Entry 8RFM (X-ray diffraction, 2.70 A resolution); this record covers chains A and C of the 4 polymer chains in the assembly.

# Chain A (and C)
Protein: NAD(P)H dehydrogenase [quinone] 1
Organism: Homo sapiens
Notes: EC 1.6.5.2; chain C of this document is another copy of the same molecule, construct and numbering; everything in this record applies to it too
Reference sequence: P15559 (NQO1_HUMAN); residue numbers follow UniProt; this construct covers 1-274
Sequence (274 residues; row label = number of the first residue in the row):
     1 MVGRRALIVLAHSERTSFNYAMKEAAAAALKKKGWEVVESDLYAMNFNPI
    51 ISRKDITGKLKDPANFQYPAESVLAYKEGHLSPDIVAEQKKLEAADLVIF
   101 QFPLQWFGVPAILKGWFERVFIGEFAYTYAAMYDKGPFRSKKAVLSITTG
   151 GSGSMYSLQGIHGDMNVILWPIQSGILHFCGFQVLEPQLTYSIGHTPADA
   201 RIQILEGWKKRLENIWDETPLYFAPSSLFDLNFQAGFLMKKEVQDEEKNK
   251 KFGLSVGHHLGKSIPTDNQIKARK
Not modelled in the structure: 1-2, 274 (chain C: 1, 274)
Ligand contacts:
  - FAD (flavin-adenine dinucleotide), molecule 1: His-12, Thr-16, Ser-17, Phe-18, Asn-19, Ala-21, Pro-103, Leu-104, Gln-105, Trp-106, Phe-107, Thr-148, Thr-149, Gly-150, Gly-151, Tyr-156, Ile-193, Gly-194, Arg-201, Leu-205
  - FAD, molecule 2: Ile-51, Asn-65, Gln-67, Tyr-68, Pro-69, Glu-118
  - NAD (nicotinamide-adenine-dinucleotide): Tyr-129, Phe-233, Gln-234

# Chain A / chain C interface
Residue-residue contacts - 6 pairs, chain A then chain C:
  Ala-44(A) with Trp-216(C)
  Met-45(A) with Ser-140(C)
  Asn-46(A) with Arg-139(C), hydrogen bond; Gln-183(C)
  Phe-47(A) with Arg-139(C)
  Asn-48(A) with Arg-139(C)
Other interface residues (no listed pair), chain A (7 interface residues in all): Arg-15, Lys-54
Other interface residues (no listed pair), chain C (7 interface residues in all): Ala-130, Ala-131, Asp-217

# Overview
The chain A/chain C interface involves 7 residues from each chain, with 1 hydrogen bond. Its one
hydrogen-bonded contact is Asn-46(A)/Arg-139(C). Chain A binds flavin-adenine dinucleotide and NAD.
Both chains are NAD(P)H dehydrogenase [quinone] 1 (Homo sapiens). Entry 8RFM (Human NOQ1 enzyme in complex
with NADH by serial crystallography) was determined by X-ray diffraction, deposited together with 8RFN.
